Entry 8HCZ (X-ray diffraction, 1.48 A resolution); this record covers chain A.

Chain A:
Protein: Long-chain-fatty-acid--AMP ligase FadD23
From: Mycobacterium tuberculosis (strain ATCC 25618 / H37Rv)
Notes: EC 6.2.1.57
UniProtKB: P9WQ47 (FAA23_MYCTU); numbering as in UniProt (aligned over 1-465)
Chain sequence (486 residues; row label = number of the first residue in the row; numbers below 1 keep their minus sign (Met-20 is residue -20)):
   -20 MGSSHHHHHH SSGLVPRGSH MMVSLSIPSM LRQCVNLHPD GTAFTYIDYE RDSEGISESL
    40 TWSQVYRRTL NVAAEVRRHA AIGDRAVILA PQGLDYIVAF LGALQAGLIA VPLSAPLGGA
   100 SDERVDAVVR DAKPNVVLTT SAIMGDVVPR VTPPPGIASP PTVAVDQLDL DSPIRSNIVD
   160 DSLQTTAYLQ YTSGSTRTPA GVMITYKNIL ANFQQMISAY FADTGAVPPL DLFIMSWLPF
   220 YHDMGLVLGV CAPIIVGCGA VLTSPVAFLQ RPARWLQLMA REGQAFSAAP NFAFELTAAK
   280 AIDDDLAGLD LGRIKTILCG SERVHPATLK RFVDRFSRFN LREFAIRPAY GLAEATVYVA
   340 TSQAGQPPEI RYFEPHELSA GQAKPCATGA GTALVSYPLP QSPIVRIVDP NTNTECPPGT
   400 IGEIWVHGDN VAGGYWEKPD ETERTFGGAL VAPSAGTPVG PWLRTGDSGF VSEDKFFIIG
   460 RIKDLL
Disordered / not traced: -20 to 3, 131-137, 154-158, 172-176, 464-465
Construct notes: initiating methionine (-20); expression tag (-19 to 0)
What the authors report for this chain:
  - mutagenesis - H221A: decreased catalytic activity
  - catalytic residues: His221 (proposed by the authors, not directly observed)
  - mutagenesis - F192S, M195S, F265S, S300A, D446A: abolished expression

In short:
From the paper: the catalytic residue His221; F192S, M195S and F265S, among others, abolish expression; 6
substitutions were tested in all.
Chain A is Long-chain-fatty-acid--AMP ligase FadD23 (Mycobacterium tuberculosis (strain ATCC 25618 / H37Rv));
the structure, N-terminal domain structure of mycobacterium tuberculosis FadD23, was determined by X-ray
diffraction (same publication as 8HD4 and 8HDF).
